1N2C - chains C and D of the 8 polymer chains in the assembly; structure by X-ray diffraction, 3.00 A resolution.

== Chain C ==
Protein: Nitrogenase molybdenum-iron protein
Source organism: Azotobacter vinelandii
Notes: EC 1.18.6.1; fragment: chains a and c are the alpha chains, chains b and d are the beta chains
UniProt: P07328 (NIFD_AZOVI); residues 2-492 here correspond to UniProt positions 1-491 (UniProt number = residue number - 1)
Amino-acid sequence (491 residues; numbered 2 to 492; the number before each row is that of its first residue):
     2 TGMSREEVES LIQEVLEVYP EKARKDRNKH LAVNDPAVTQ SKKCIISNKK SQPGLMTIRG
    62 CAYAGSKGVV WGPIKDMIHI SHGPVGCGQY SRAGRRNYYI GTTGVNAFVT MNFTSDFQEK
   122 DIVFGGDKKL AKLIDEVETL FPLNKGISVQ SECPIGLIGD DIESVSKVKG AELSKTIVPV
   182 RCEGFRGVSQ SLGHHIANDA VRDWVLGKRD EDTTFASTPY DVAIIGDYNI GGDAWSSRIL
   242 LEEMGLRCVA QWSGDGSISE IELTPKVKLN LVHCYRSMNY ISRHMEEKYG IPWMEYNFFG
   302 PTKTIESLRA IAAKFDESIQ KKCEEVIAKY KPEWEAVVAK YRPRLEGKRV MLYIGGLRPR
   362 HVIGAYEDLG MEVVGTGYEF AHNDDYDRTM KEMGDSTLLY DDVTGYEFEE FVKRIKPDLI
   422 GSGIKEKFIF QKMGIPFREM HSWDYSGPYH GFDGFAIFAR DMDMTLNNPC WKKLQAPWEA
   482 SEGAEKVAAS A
Unresolved in the structure: 2-3, 482-492
Bound ions: fe(8)-S(7) cluster Fe: Cys62, Cys88, Cys154 (shared with Cys70(D), Cys95(D), Cys153(D), Ser188(D) of chain D); fe-mo-s cluster Fe near Cys275 (its only coordinating residue here)
Small-molecule neighbours:
  - fe-mo-s cluster (CFM): Val70, Arg96, His195, Tyr229, Ile231, Cys275, Ser278, Ile355, Gly356, Gly357, Leu358, Arg359, Pro360, Phe381, Met441, His442
  - fe(8)-S(7) cluster (CLF): Cys62, Tyr64, Pro85, Val86, Gly87, Cys88, Tyr91, Glu153, Cys154, Glu184, Gly185, Phe186
  - 3-hydroxy-3-carboxy-adipic acid (HCA): Ala65, Arg96, Gln191, Ile231, Gly424, Ile425, Lys426, Glu440, His442

== Chain D ==
Protein: Nitrogenase molybdenum-iron protein
Source organism: Azotobacter vinelandii
Notes: EC 1.18.6.1; fragment: chains a and c are the alpha chains, chains b and d are the beta chains
UniProt: P07329 (NIFK_AZOVI); residues 2-523 here correspond to UniProt positions 1-522 (UniProt number = residue number - 1)
Amino-acid sequence (522 residues; row label = number of the first residue in the row):
     2 SQQVDKIKAS YPLFLDQDYK DMLAKKRDGF EEKYPQDKID EVFQWTTTKE YQELNFQREA
    62 LTVNPAKACQ PLGAVLCALG FEKTMPYVHG SQGCVAYFRS YFNRHFREPV SCVSDSMTED
   122 AAVFGGQQNM KDGLQNCKAT YKPDMIAVST TCMAEVIGDD LNAFINNSKK EGFIPDEFPV
   182 PFAHTPSFVG SHVTGWDNMF EGIARYFTLK SMDDKVVGSN KKINIVPGFE TYLGNFRVIK
   242 RMLSEMGVGY SLLSDPEEVL DTPADGQFRM YAGGTTQEEM KDAPNALNTV LLQPWHLEKT
   302 KKFVEGTWKH EVPKLNIPMG LDWTDEFLMK VSEISGQPIP ASLTKERGRL VDMMTDSHTW
   362 LHGKRFALWG DPDFVMGLVK FLLELGCEPV HILCHNGNKR WKKAVDAILA ASPYGKNATV
   422 YIGKDLWHLR SLVFTDKPDF MIGNSYGKFI QRDTLHKGKE FEVPLIRIGF PIFDRHHLHR
   482 STTLGYEGAM QILTTLVNSI LERLDEETRG MQATDYNHDL VR
Bound ions: fe(8)-S(7) cluster Fe: Cys70, Cys95, Cys153, Ser188 (shared with Cys62(C), Cys88(C), Cys154(C) of chain C); Ca2+ site 1: Arg108, Glu109 (shared with 2 residues of chain B); Ca2+ site 2: Asp353, Asp357 (shared with 2 residues of chain B)
Small-molecule neighbours: fe(8)-S(7) cluster (CLF): Cys70, Pro72, Ser92, Gly94, Cys95, Tyr98, Phe99, Thr152, Cys153, Ser188

== How chain C and chain D interact ==
Residue-residue contacts - 204 pairs, chain C then chain D:
  Val19(C) - Ala140(D)
  Val19(C) - Lys143(D)
  Tyr20(C) - Thr141(D)
  Pro21(C) - Gln136(D)
  Pro21(C) - Asn137(D)
  Pro21(C) - Ala140(D)  hydrophobic
  Lys23(C) - Asp133(D)  salt bridge
  Ala24(C) - Asn137(D)
  Lys51(C) - Asp121(D)  salt bridge
  Ser52(C) - Gln93(D)
  Ser52(C) - Ser117(D)
  Pro54(C) - Asp116(D)
  Pro54(C) - Asn130(D)
  Pro54(C) - Asp133(D)
  Pro54(C) - Gly134(D)
  Pro54(C) - Asn137(D)  hydrogen bond (backbone-side chain)
  Gly55(C) - Val114(D)
  Gly55(C) - Ser115(D)  hydrogen bond (backbone-backbone)
  Gly55(C) - Asp116(D)
  Gly55(C) - Gly134(D)
  Gly55(C) - Cys138(D)
  Gly55(C) - Tyr142(D)
  Leu56(C) - Asn137(D)
  Leu56(C) - Thr141(D)
  Leu56(C) - Tyr142(D)  hydrogen bond (backbone-side chain)
  Met57(C) - Met86(D)  hydrophobic
  Met57(C) - Arg100(D)
  Met57(C) - Ser112(D)
  Met57(C) - Cys113(D)
  Met57(C) - Val114(D)
  Met57(C) - Tyr142(D)
  Thr58(C) - Arg100(D)
  Arg60(C) - Gln93(D)
  Arg60(C) - Ala97(D)
  Gly61(C) - Gln93(D)  hydrogen bond (backbone-side chain)
  Gly61(C) - Gly94(D)
  Cys62(C) - Gly94(D)
  Tyr64(C) - Tyr98(D)
  Ala65(C) - Tyr98(D)
  Lys76(C) - Glu32(D)  salt bridge
  Asp77(C) - Glu32(D)
  Pro85(C) - Ser188(D)
  Pro85(C) - Phe189(D)
  Val86(C) - Pro66(D)  hydrophobic
  Val86(C) - Lys68(D)
  Val86(C) - Ala69(D)
  Val86(C) - Cys70(D)
  Gly87(C) - Cys70(D)
  Gln90(C) - Pro66(D)  hydrogen bond (side chain-backbone)
  Gln90(C) - Lys68(D)  hydrogen bond (side chain-backbone)
  Gln90(C) - Tyr102(D)
  Gln90(C) - Tyr447(D)  hydrogen bond (backbone-side chain)
  Tyr91(C) - Ala69(D)
  Tyr91(C) - Cys70(D)  hydrogen bond
  Tyr91(C) - Leu73(D)
  Tyr91(C) - Tyr98(D)  hydrophobic
  Tyr91(C) - Phe99(D)  hydrophobic
  Tyr91(C) - Tyr102(D)  hydrophobic
  Ser92(C) - Tyr98(D)
  Arg93(C) - Asn65(D)  hydrogen bond
  Arg93(C) - Tyr447(D)
  Arg93(C) - Phe450(D)
  Gly95(C) - Arg105(D)
  Ile101(C) - Lys34(D)
  Thr103(C) - Ile40(D)
  Thr104(C) - Arg453(D)  hydrogen bond (backbone-side chain)
  Thr104(C) - Asp454(D)
  Gly105(C) - Trp428(D)
  Val106(C) - Ile40(D)  hydrophobic
  Val106(C) - Phe44(D)  hydrophobic
  Asn107(C) - Lys34(D)
  Asn107(C) - Ile40(D)
  Thr111(C) - Phe450(D)
  Met112(C) - Val64(D)  hydrophobic
  Met112(C) - Asn65(D)
  Met112(C) - Trp428(D)  hydrophobic
  Asn113(C) - Thr63(D)
  Asn113(C) - Val64(D)
  Asn113(C) - Asn65(D)  hydrogen bond (backbone-backbone)
  Asn113(C) - Pro66(D)
  Phe114(C) - Leu62(D)  hydrophobic
  Phe114(C) - Thr63(D)
  Phe114(C) - Val64(D)  hydrophobic
  Thr115(C) - Thr63(D)  hydrogen bond (backbone-backbone)
  Asp117(C) - Thr63(D)
  Asp117(C) - Lys68(D)  salt bridge
  Asp117(C) - His396(D)  salt bridge
  Phe118(C) - Phe189(D)
  Gln119(C) - Lys68(D)
  Gln119(C) - Phe189(D)
  Glu120(C) - Phe189(D)  hydrogen bond (backbone-backbone)
  Glu120(C) - Val190(D)
  Ile123(C) - Phe189(D)  hydrophobic
  Lys130(C) - Ala61(D)
  Leu134(C) - Ala61(D)
  Leu134(C) - Leu62(D)  hydrophobic
  Glu137(C) - Arg59(D)
  Glu137(C) - Glu60(D)  hydrogen bond (side chain-backbone)
  Glu137(C) - Ala61(D)  hydrogen bond (side chain-backbone)
  Glu137(C) - Leu62(D)  hydrogen bond (side chain-backbone)
  Val138(C) - Leu62(D)  hydrophobic
  Thr140(C) - Trp46(D)
  Thr140(C) - Leu55(D)
  Leu141(C) - Tyr52(D)  hydrogen bond (backbone-side chain)
  Leu141(C) - Asn56(D)
  Leu141(C) - Arg59(D)
  Phe142(C) - Trp428(D)  hydrophobic
  Pro143(C) - Trp46(D)  hydrophobic
  Leu144(C) - Tyr35(D)
  Leu144(C) - Val43(D)  hydrophobic
  Lys146(C) - Glu32(D)
  Lys146(C) - Glu33(D)  salt bridge
  Cys154(C) - Ser92(D)  hydrogen bond
  Cys154(C) - Met154(D)  hydrophobic
  Pro155(C) - Cys153(D)  hydrophobic
  Leu158(C) - Met154(D)
  Leu158(C) - Val157(D)  hydrophobic
  Leu158(C) - Ile158(D)  hydrophobic
  Phe186(C) - Ser92(D)
  Phe186(C) - Thr119(D)
  Phe186(C) - Glu120(D)  hydrogen bond (backbone-backbone)
  Phe186(C) - Met154(D)  hydrophobic
  Arg187(C) - Glu120(D)
  Gly188(C) - Thr119(D)
  Val189(C) - Gln93(D)  hydrogen bond (backbone-side chain)
  Arg210(C) - Glu33(D)  salt bridge
  Gly232(C) - Ser11(D)
  Gly232(C) - Phe15(D)
  Gly233(C) - Phe15(D)
  Trp236(C) - Phe15(D)  hydrophobic
  Trp236(C) - Met23(D)
  Trp236(C) - Leu24(D)
  Ser237(C) - Tyr20(D)
  Arg239(C) - Met23(D)
  Arg239(C) - Lys27(D)
  Arg239(C) - Phe31(D)
  Ile240(C) - Asp19(D)
  Ile240(C) - Tyr20(D)
  Ile240(C) - Met23(D)
  Glu243(C) - Met23(D)
  Arg248(C) - Phe31(D)
  Cys249(C) - Phe31(D)
  Val250(C) - Phe31(D)
  Gln252(C) - Lys27(D)
  Asp256(C) - Lys27(D)  hydrogen bond (backbone-side chain)
  Asp256(C) - Glu32(D)
  Ser258(C) - Phe31(D)
  Ser258(C) - Glu32(D)
  Ser260(C) - Phe31(D)  hydrogen bond (side chain-backbone)
  Ser260(C) - Glu32(D)  hydrogen bond (side chain-backbone)
  Ser260(C) - Glu33(D)
  Glu261(C) - Lys27(D)  salt bridge
  Glu261(C) - Phe31(D)  hydrogen bond (backbone-backbone)
  Glu261(C) - Glu32(D)
  Leu264(C) - Phe31(D)  hydrophobic
  Lys330(C) - Ser2(D)
  Tyr331(C) - Ser2(D)
  Glu334(C) - Ser2(D)  hydrogen bond
  Glu334(C) - Gln3(D)  hydrogen bond (side chain-backbone)
  Ala337(C) - Val5(D)
  Lys341(C) - Val5(D)
  Tyr342(C) - Ile8(D)
  Gly406(C) - Tyr142(D)  hydrogen bond (backbone-side chain)
  Tyr407(C) - Thr141(D)
  Tyr407(C) - Tyr142(D)  hydrogen bond (backbone-side chain)
  Tyr407(C) - Lys143(D)
  Glu410(C) - Phe269(D)
  Ile425(C) - Ser101(D)
  Ile425(C) - Asn104(D)
  Lys426(C) - Ala97(D)
  Lys426(C) - Arg100(D)
  Lys426(C) - Asn104(D)
  Phe429(C) - Asn104(D)
  Phe429(C) - Arg108(D)
  Phe429(C) - Glu109(D)
  Phe429(C) - Pro110(D)
  Ile430(C) - Pro110(D)  hydrophobic
  Ile430(C) - Phe269(D)  hydrophobic
  Lys433(C) - Glu109(D)  salt bridge
  Lys433(C) - Pro110(D)
  Lys433(C) - Thr263(D)  hydrogen bond (side chain-backbone)
  Lys433(C) - Asp266(D)
  Lys433(C) - Gly267(D)  hydrogen bond (backbone-backbone)
  Lys433(C) - Gln268(D)  hydrogen bond (backbone-backbone)
  Met434(C) - Gly267(D)
  Met434(C) - Gln268(D)
  Met434(C) - Phe269(D)  hydrophobic
  Gly435(C) - Gly267(D)
  Gly448(C) - Ser11(D)
  Pro449(C) - Ser11(D)
  Pro449(C) - Leu14(D)  hydrophobic
  Pro449(C) - Phe15(D)  hydrophobic
  Asp454(C) - Ser2(D)  hydrogen bond (side chain-backbone)
  Asp454(C) - Gln3(D)  hydrogen bond (backbone-side chain)
  Asp454(C) - Tyr20(D)  hydrogen bond
  Ala457(C) - Ile8(D)
  Ile458(C) - Gln3(D)
  Ile458(C) - Ile8(D)  hydrophobic
  Ile458(C) - Lys9(D)
  Ile458(C) - Ala10(D)  hydrophobic
  Arg461(C) - Ile8(D)
  Leu475(C) - Ala265(D)
  Leu475(C) - Asp266(D)
  Leu475(C) - Gly267(D)
Interface residues without a listed pair, chain C (116 interface residues in all): Gln53, Cys88, Arg97, Tyr99, Gly102, Ser116, Lys133, Asn145, Ile159, Gly185, Ser190, Phe216, Val338, Thr405, Gln432, Ser447
Interface residues without a listed pair, chain D (100 interface residues in all): Lys39, Ala67, Met118, Ala123, Gln129, Thr152, Pro264, Leu427, His457

== Summary ==
116 residues of chain C and 100 residues of chain D are in contact, with 34 hydrogen bonds and 9 salt bridges.
Polar pairs include Lys23(C)-Asp133(D), Lys51(C)-Asp121(D) and Lys76(C)-Glu32(D). Fe(8)-S(7) cluster is bound
between chain C and chain D.
Here chain C is Nitrogenase molybdenum-iron protein and chain D is Nitrogenase molybdenum-iron protein, both
from Azotobacter vinelandii. Entry 1N2C (Nitrogenase complex from azotobacter vinelandii stabilized by
ADP-tetrafluoroaluminate) was determined by X-ray diffraction.
